PDB entry 6LVY | X-ray diffraction, 2.60 A resolution | chains A and B

[Chain A (and B)]
Molecule: Toll-like receptor 7
From: Macaca mulatta
Notes: chain B of this document is another copy of the same molecule, construct and numbering; everything in this record applies to it too
UniProt: B3Y653 (B3Y653_MACMU); residue numbers follow UniProt; this construct covers 27-839
Chain sequence (823 residues; numbered 23 to 845; the number before each row is that of its first residue):
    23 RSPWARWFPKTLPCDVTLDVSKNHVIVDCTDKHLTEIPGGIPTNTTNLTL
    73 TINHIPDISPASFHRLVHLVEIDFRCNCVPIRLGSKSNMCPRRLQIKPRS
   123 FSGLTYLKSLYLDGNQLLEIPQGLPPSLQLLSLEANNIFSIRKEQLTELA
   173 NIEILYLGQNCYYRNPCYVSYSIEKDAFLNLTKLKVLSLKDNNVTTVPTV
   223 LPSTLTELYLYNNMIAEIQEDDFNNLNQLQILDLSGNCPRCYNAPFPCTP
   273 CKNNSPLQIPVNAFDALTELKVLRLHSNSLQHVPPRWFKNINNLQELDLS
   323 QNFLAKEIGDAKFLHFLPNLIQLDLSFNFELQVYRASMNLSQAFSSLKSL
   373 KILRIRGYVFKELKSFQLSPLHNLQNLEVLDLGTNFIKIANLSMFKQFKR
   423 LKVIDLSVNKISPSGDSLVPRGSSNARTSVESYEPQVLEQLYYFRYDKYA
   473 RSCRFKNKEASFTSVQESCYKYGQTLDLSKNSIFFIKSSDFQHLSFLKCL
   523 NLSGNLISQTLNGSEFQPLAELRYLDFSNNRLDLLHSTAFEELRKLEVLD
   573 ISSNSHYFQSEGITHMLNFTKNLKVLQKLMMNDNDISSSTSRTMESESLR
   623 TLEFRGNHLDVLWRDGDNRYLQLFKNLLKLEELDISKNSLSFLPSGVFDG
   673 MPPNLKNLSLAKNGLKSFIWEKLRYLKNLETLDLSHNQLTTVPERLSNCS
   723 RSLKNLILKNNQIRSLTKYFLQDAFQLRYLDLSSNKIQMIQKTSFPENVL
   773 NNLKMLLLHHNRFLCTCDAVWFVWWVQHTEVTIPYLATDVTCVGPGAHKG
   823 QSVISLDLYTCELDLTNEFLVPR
Unresolved in the structure: 23-26, 43, 436-458, 476-489, 836-845
Cystine bridges: Cys36-Cys51, Cys98-Cys475, Cys100-Cys112, Cys183-Cys189, Cys260-Cys273, Cys263-Cys270, Cys491-Cys521, Cys787-Cys814, Cys789-Cys833
Covalently attached groups: N-acetylglucosamine (NAG) linked to Asn69, Asn215, Asn361, Asn413, Asn523, Asn534, Asn590, Asn720
Sequence notes: expression tag (23-26, 840-845); engineered mutation Gln167 (Asn in B3Y653), Gln389 (Asn in B3Y653), Leu440 (Ser in B3Y653), Val441 (Glu in B3Y653), Pro442 (Val in B3Y653), Arg443 (Gly in B3Y653), Gly444 (Phe in B3Y653), Ser445 (Cys in B3Y653), Gln488 (Asn in B3Y653), Gln799 (Asn in B3Y653)
Residues lining bound ligands:
  - EWU (6-azanyl-2-(2-methoxyethoxy)-9-(phenylmethyl)-7H-purin-8-one), molecule 1: Phe349, Phe351, Gln354, Val355, Tyr356, Val381, Thr406, Phe408
  - EWU, molecule 2: Thr532, Asp555, Leu557, Gly584, Ile585, Thr586
What the authors report for this chain:
  - binding site for EWU: Asp555

[Chain A / chain B interface]
Pairs across the interface (77):
  Arg104(A) - Asp637(B)
  Arg104(A) - Gly638(B)
  Lys108(A) - Asp637(B)  salt bridge
  Lys108(A) - Phe664(B)
  Lys108(A) - Ser689(B)
  Ser109(A) - Lys688(B)
  Ser109(A) - Ser689(B)
  Tyr185(A) - Gly638(B)
  Arg186(A) - Arg636(B)
  Arg186(A) - Asp637(B)  hydrogen bond (side chain-backbone)
  Tyr264(A) - Thr586(B)  hydrogen bond
  Asn265(A) - Ile585(B)
  Asn265(A) - Thr586(B)  hydrogen bond
  Asn265(A) - Thr612(B)  hydrogen bond
  Ala266(A) - Arg641(B)  hydrogen bond (backbone-side chain)
  Pro267(A) - Arg641(B)
  Phe268(A) - Arg641(B)  hydrogen bond (backbone-side chain)
  Pro269(A) - Asp639(B)
  Pro269(A) - Arg641(B)
  Phe408(A) - Ile585(B)  hydrophobic
  Val430(A) - Ser582(B)
  Lys432(A) - Ser530(B)  hydrogen bond (side chain-backbone)
  Lys432(A) - Asp555(B)  salt bridge
  Lys432(A) - Tyr579(B)  hydrogen bond
  Gln462(A) - Glu583(B)
  Leu463(A) - Glu583(B)
  Tyr464(A) - Glu583(B)  hydrogen bond (backbone-side chain)
  Tyr465(A) - Glu583(B)  hydrogen bond (backbone-side chain)
  Phe466(A) - Glu583(B)  hydrogen bond (backbone-side chain)
  Phe466(A) - Gly584(B)
  Lys502(A) - His578(B)
  Lys502(A) - Gln581(B)
  Asn503(A) - Arg553(B)  hydrogen bond (backbone-side chain)
  Ser504(A) - Ser530(B)
  Phe506(A) - Phe506(B)  hydrophobic
  Gly526(A) - Arg553(B)  hydrogen bond (backbone-side chain)
  Asn527(A) - Arg553(B)  hydrogen bond (backbone-side chain)
  Leu528(A) - Leu528(B)
  Leu528(A) - Arg553(B)
  Ser530(A) - Lys432(B)  hydrogen bond (backbone-side chain)
  Ser530(A) - Ser504(B)
  Arg553(A) - Asn503(B)  hydrogen bond (side chain-backbone)
  Arg553(A) - Gly526(B)  hydrogen bond (side chain-backbone)
  Arg553(A) - Asn527(B)  hydrogen bond (side chain-backbone)
  Arg553(A) - Leu528(B)
  Asp555(A) - Lys432(B)  salt bridge
  His578(A) - Lys502(B)
  Tyr579(A) - Lys432(B)  hydrogen bond
  Gln581(A) - Lys502(B)
  Ser582(A) - Val430(B)
  Glu583(A) - Arg378(B)  salt bridge
  Glu583(A) - Gln462(B)
  Glu583(A) - Leu463(B)
  Glu583(A) - Tyr464(B)  hydrogen bond (side chain-backbone)
  Glu583(A) - Tyr465(B)  hydrogen bond (side chain-backbone)
  Glu583(A) - Phe466(B)  hydrogen bond (side chain-backbone)
  Gly584(A) - Phe466(B)
  Ile585(A) - Asn265(B)
  Ile585(A) - Phe408(B)  hydrophobic
  Thr586(A) - Tyr264(B)  hydrogen bond
  Thr586(A) - Asn265(B)  hydrogen bond
  Thr612(A) - Asn265(B)  hydrogen bond
  Arg636(A) - Arg186(B)
  Asp637(A) - Arg104(B)
  Asp637(A) - Lys108(B)  salt bridge
  Asp637(A) - Arg186(B)  hydrogen bond (backbone-side chain)
  Gly638(A) - Arg104(B)
  Gly638(A) - Tyr185(B)
  Asp639(A) - Pro269(B)
  Arg641(A) - Ala266(B)  hydrogen bond (side chain-backbone)
  Arg641(A) - Pro267(B)
  Arg641(A) - Phe268(B)  hydrogen bond (side chain-backbone)
  Arg641(A) - Pro269(B)
  Phe664(A) - Lys108(B)
  Lys688(A) - Ser109(B)
  Ser689(A) - Lys108(B)
  Arg784(A) - Arg784(B)
Other interface residues (no listed pair), chain A (51 interface residues in all): Ile103, Arg378, Thr406, Thr532
Other interface residues (no listed pair), chain B (53 interface residues in all): Ile103, Phe349, Thr406, Thr532, Asn551

[In short]
51 residues of chain A face 53 of chain B across their interface; the contacts include 28 hydrogen bonds and 5
salt bridges. Polar pairs include Lys108(A)-Asp637(B), Lys432(A)-Asp555(B) and Glu583(A)-Arg378(B). Ligands of
chain A: compound EWU. From the paper: a binding site for EWU at Asp555(A).
Chain A and chain B are both Toll-like receptor 7 (Macaca mulatta); the structure, Crystal structure of
TLR7/Cpd-2 (SM-360320) complex, was determined by X-ray diffraction, deposited together with 6LVX, 6LVZ, 6LW0
and 6LW1.
